PDB entry 7VOI | X-ray diffraction, 4.38 A resolution (low resolution: residue-level contacts below are approximate; hydrogen-bond / salt-bridge calls are withheld) | chains B and A of the 3 polymer chains in the assembly

[Chain B]
Protein: CCR4-NOT transcription complex subunit 7
Organism: Homo sapiens
Notes: EC 3.1.13.4
UniProtKB: Q9UIV1 (CNOT7_HUMAN); residues 1-285 here = UniProt positions 1-285
Sequence (285 residues; each row starts with the number of its first residue):
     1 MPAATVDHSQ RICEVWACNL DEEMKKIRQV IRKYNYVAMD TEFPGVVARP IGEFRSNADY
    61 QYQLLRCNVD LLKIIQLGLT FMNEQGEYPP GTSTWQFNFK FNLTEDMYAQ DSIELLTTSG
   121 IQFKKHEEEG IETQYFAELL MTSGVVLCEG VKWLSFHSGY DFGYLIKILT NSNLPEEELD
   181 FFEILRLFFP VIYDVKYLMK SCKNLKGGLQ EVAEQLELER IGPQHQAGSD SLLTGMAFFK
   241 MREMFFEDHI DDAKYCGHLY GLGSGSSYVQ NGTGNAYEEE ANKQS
Unresolved in the structure: 1-9, 267-273, 281-285
Curated features (UniProtKB/Swiss-Prot):
  - binding site (a divalent metal cation): Asp40, Glu42, Asp161, Asp230, Glu278
  - mutagenesis: Asp40 (D40N: Abolishes RNA deadenylase activity), Glu42 (E42Q: Abolishes RNA deadenylase activity), Glu138 (E138K: Abolishes interaction with CNOT1; when associated with Y-142 and K-149), Met141 (M141R: Abolishes interaction with CNOT1), Thr142 (T142Y: Abolishes interaction with CNOT1; when associated with K-138 and K-149), Glu149 (E149K: Abolishes interaction with CNOT1; when associated with K-138 and Y-142), Asp161 (D161N: Abolishes RNA deadenylase activity. Drastically reduces the rate of deadenylation and decay of CBEP3-tethered mRNA), Lys203 (K203A: Abolishes interaction with TOB1), His225 (H225A: Abolishes RNA deadenylase activity), Asp230 (D230N: Abolishes RNA deadenylase activity)

[Chain A]
Protein: CCR4-NOT transcription complex subunit 1
Organism: Homo sapiens
UniProtKB: A5YKK6 (CNOT1_HUMAN); residues 1093-1317 here = UniProt positions 1093-1317
Sequence (229 residues; each row starts with the number of its first residue):
  1089 HMLEENIQEK IAFIFNNLSQ SNMTQKVEEL KETVKEEFMP WVSQYLVMKR VSIEPNFHSL
  1149 YSNFLDTLKN PEFNKMVLNE TYRNIKVLLT SDKAAANFSD RSLLKNLGHW LGMITLAKNK
  1209 PILHTDLDVK SLLLEAYVKG QQELLYVVPF VAKVLESSIR SVVFRPPNPW TMAIMNVLAE
  1269 LHQEHDLKLN LKFEIEVLCK NLALDINELK PGNLLKDKDR LKNLDEQLS
Sequence notes: expression tag (1089-1092)

[How chain B and chain A interact]
Pairs across the interface (34; chain B residue first):
  Arg28(B) with His1212(A); Thr1213(A)
  Gln29(B) with Thr1213(A)
  Gln134(B) with Pro1257(A)
  Ala137(B) with Pro1257(A)
  Glu138(B) with Lys1218(A); Trp1258(A); Ala1261(A)
  Met141(B) with Pro1209(A); Phe1252(A); Asn1256(A); Pro1257(A); Trp1258(A)
  Thr142(B) with Pro1209(A); Ile1210(A); Leu1211(A); His1212(A); Trp1258(A)
  Ser143(B) with Leu1211(A)
  Gly144(B) with Leu1211(A)
  Leu147(B) with Asn1207(A); Lys1208(A); Pro1209(A); Phe1252(A)
  Cys148(B) with Pro1209(A)
  Glu149(B) with Lys1208(A)
  Leu169(B) with Pro1257(A)
  Thr170(B) with Pro1255(A)
  Asn171(B) with Pro1255(A); Pro1257(A)
  Ser172(B) with Pro1255(A)
  Leu187(B) with Asn1207(A); Val1250(A)
  Phe188(B) with Val1251(A)
Other interface residues (no listed pair), chain B (22 interface residues in all): Tyr135, Val146, Ile168, Ile184

[Overview]
Chain B and chain A form an interface of 22 and 16 residues respectively. Curated annotation (UniProt) lists 5
divalent metal cation-binding residues and 10 mutagenesis sites on chain B.
Here chain B is CCR4-NOT transcription complex subunit 7 and chain A is CCR4-NOT transcription complex subunit
1, both from Homo sapiens. Entry 7VOI (Structure of the human CNOT1(MIF4G)-CNOT6L-CNOT7 complex) was
determined by X-ray diffraction.
